PDB entry 2BO0 | X-ray diffraction, 1.35 A resolution | chain A

[Chain A]
Molecule: Dissimilatory copper-containing nitrite reductase
Organism: Achromobacter xylosoxidans
UniProt: O68601 (O68601_ALCXX); residues 1-336 here correspond to UniProt positions 25-360 (UniProt number = residue number + 24)
Amino-acid sequence (336 residues; numbered 1 to 336; the number before each row is that of its first residue):
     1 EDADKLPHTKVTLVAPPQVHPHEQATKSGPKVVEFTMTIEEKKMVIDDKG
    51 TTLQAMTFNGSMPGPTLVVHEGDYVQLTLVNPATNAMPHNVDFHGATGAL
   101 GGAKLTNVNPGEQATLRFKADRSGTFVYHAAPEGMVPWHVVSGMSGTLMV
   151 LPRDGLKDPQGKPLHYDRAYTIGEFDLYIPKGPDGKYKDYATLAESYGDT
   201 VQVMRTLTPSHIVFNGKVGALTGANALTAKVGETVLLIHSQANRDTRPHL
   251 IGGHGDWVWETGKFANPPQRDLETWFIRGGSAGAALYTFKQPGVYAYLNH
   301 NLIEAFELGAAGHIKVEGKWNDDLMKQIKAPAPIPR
Sequence notes: engineered mutation Ala130 (Cys154 in O68601)
Modified / non-standard residues: Glu1 (pyroglutamic acid; PCA)
Metal / ion sites: Zn2+ site 1 near His8 (its only coordinating residue here); Zn2+ site 2: His94, His129, His300; Zn2+ site 3: His165, Asp167

[In short]
His94, His129 and His300 form the Zn2+ site 2. His165 and Asp167 coordinate Zn2+ site 3.
Chain A is Dissimilatory copper-containing nitrite reductase (Achromobacter xylosoxidans); the structure,
Crystal structure of the C130A mutant of nitrite reductase from Alcaligenes xylosoxidans, was determined by
X-ray diffraction (same publication as 2BP0 and 2BP8).
